Entry 1Z9W (X-ray diffraction, 2.50 A resolution); this record covers chain A.

== Chain A ==
Molecule: Dihydroneopterin aldolase
Organism: Mycobacterium tuberculosis H37Rv
Notes: EC 4.1.2.25
Reference sequence: P0A580 (FOLB_MYCTU); residue numbers follow UniProt; this construct covers 1-133
Chain sequence (133 residues; row label = number of the first residue in the row):
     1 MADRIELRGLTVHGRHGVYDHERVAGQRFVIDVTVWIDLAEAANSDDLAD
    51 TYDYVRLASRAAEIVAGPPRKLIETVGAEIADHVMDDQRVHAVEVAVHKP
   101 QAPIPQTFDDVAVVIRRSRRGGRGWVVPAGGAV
Not modelled in the structure: 1, 15-25, 121-133
Reported in the primary citation:
  - conformationally variable residues (order/disorder transition): Arg15 to Ala25
  - catalytic residues: Glu22, Lys99 (citing earlier work)

== In short ==
From the paper: catalytic residues Glu22 and Lys99; conformational variability at Arg15.
Chain A is Dihydroneopterin aldolase (Mycobacterium tuberculosis H37Rv); the structure, Tetrameric structure
of apo-7,8-Dihydroneopterin Aldolase from Mycobacterium tuberculosis, was determined by X-ray diffraction
together with 1NBU from the same study.
